PDB entry 6OKB | electron microscopy, 6.70 A resolution (low resolution: residue-level contacts below are approximate; hydrogen-bond / salt-bridge calls are withheld) | chains A and B of the 13 polymer chains in the assembly

== Chain A (and B) ==
Molecule: Major capsid protein
Source organism: Escherichia phage T5
Notes: chain B of this document is another copy of the same molecule, construct and numbering; everything in this record applies to it too
UniProt: Q6QGD8 (CAPSD_BPT5); residue numbers follow UniProt; this construct covers 160-458
Chain sequence (299 residues; each row starts with the number of its first residue):
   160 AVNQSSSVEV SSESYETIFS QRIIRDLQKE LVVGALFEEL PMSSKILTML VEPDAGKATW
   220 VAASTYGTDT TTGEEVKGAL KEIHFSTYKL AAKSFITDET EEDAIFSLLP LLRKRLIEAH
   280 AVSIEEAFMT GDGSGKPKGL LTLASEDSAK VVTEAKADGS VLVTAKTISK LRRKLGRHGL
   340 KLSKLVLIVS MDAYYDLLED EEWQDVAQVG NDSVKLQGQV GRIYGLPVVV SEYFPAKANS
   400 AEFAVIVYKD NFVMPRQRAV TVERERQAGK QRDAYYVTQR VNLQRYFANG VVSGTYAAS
Disordered / not traced: 160-169
Swiss-Prot annotation at these positions:
  - mutagenesis: I183 (I183T: Confers resistance to Pycsar-mediated defense), M201 (M201V: Confers resistance to Pycsar-mediated defense), M208 (M208T: Confers resistance to Pycsar-mediated defense), E260 (E260G: Confers resistance to Pycsar-mediated defense), I283 (I283T: Confers resistance to Pycsar-mediated defense), S328 (S328P: Confers resistance to Pycsar-mediated defense, reduced fitness compared to wild-type phage), Y353 (Y353C: Confers resistance to Pycsar-mediated defense, reduced fitness compared to wild-type phage)

== How chain A and chain B interact ==
Residue-residue contacts (29):
  K248(A) - W219(B)
  L249(A) - W219(B)
  A250(A) - W219(B)
  A251(A) - T218(B)
  K252(A) - T218(B)
  S253(A) - D213(B)
  F254(A) - V210(B)
  I255(A) - V210(B)
  T256(A) - M208(B)
  T256(A) - L209(B)
  T256(A) - V210(B)
  L267(A) - L206(B)
  L267(A) - M208(B)
  L270(A) - L199(B)
  L270(A) - Y445(B)
  R274(A) - F446(B)
  E277(A) - D409(B)
  S293(A) - A221(B)
  S293(A) - T224(B)
  G294(A) - W219(B)
  G294(A) - A221(B)
  K295(A) - W219(B)
  K295(A) - A221(B)
  M350(A) - R332(B)
  M350(A) - R336(B)
  Y354(A) - K329(B)
  E358(A) - K325(B)
  V389(A) - K340(B)
  S390(A) - K340(B)
Other interface residues (no listed pair), chain A (25 interface residues in all): L190, V192, I264, S282
Other interface residues (no listed pair), chain B (22 interface residues in all): K216, S328, L339, K408

== Summary ==
The interface between chain A and chain B involves 25 residues on one side and 22 on the other. Curated
annotation (UniProt) lists 7 mutagenesis sites on chain A.
Both chains are Major capsid protein (Escherichia phage T5). Entry 6OKB (Prohead 2 of the phage T5) was
determined by electron microscopy, deposited together with 6OMA and 6OMC.
